6J4Y - chains N and b of the 26 polymer chains in the assembly; structure by electron microscopy, 4.30 A resolution (low resolution: residue-level contacts below are approximate; hydrogen-bond / salt-bridge calls are withheld).

== Chain N ==
Molecule: 198-nt DNA strand
Sequence (198 nucleotides; row label = number of the first residue in the row; numbers below 1 keep their minus sign (DG-125 is residue -125)):
  -125 GCTTACGTCA GTCTGGCCAT CTTTGTGTTT GGTGTGTTTG GGTGGTGGCC GTTTTCGTTG
   -65 TTTTTTTCTG TCTCGTGCCT GGTGTCTTGG GTGTAATCCC CTTGGCGGTT AAAACGCGGG
    -5 GGACAGCGCG TACGTGCGTT TAAGCGGTGC TAGAGCTGTC TACGACCAAT TGAGCGGCCT
    55 CGGCACCGGG ATTCTGAT
Unresolved in the structure: -125 to -55, -36 to -32

== Chain b ==
Protein: Histone H4
From: Homo sapiens
Reference sequence: P62805 (H4_HUMAN); residues 0-102 here correspond to UniProt positions 1-103 (UniProt number = residue number + 1)
Amino-acid sequence (106 residues; each row starts with the number of its first residue; numbers below 1 keep their minus sign (Gly-3 is residue -3)):
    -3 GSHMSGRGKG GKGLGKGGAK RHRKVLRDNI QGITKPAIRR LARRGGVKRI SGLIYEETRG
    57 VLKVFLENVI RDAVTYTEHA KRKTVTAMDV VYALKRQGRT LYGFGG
Unresolved in the structure: -3 to 22
Differences from the reference sequence: expression tag (-3 to -1)
Swiss-Prot annotation at these positions:
  - DNA-binding region: Lys16 to Lys20
  - modified residue: Ser1 (N-acetylserine), Arg3 (Asymmetric dimethylarginine), Lys5 (N6-(2-hydroxyisobutyryl)lysine), Lys8 (N6-(2-hydroxyisobutyryl)lysine), Lys12 (N6-(2-hydroxyisobutyryl)lysine), Lys16 (N6-(2-hydroxyisobutyryl)lysine), Lys20 (N6,N6,N6-trimethyllysine), Lys31 (N6-(2-hydroxyisobutyryl)lysine), Lys44 (N6-(2-hydroxyisobutyryl)lysine), Ser47 (Phosphoserine), Tyr51 (Phosphotyrosine), Lys59 (N6-(2-hydroxyisobutyryl)lysine), Lys77 (N6-(2-hydroxyisobutyryl)lysine), Lys79 (N6-(2-hydroxyisobutyryl)lysine), Thr80 (Phosphothreonine), Tyr88 (Phosphotyrosine), Lys91 (N6-(2-hydroxyisobutyryl)lysine)
  - cross-link (Glycyl lysine isopeptide (Lys-Gly)): Lys12 (interchain with G-Cter in SUMO2), Lys20 (interchain with G-Cter in SUMO2), Lys31 (interchain with G-Cter in SUMO2), Lys59 (interchain with G-Cter in SUMO2), Lys79 (interchain with G-Cter in SUMO2), Lys91 (interchain with G-Cter in SUMO2)

== Interface between chain N and chain b ==
Residue-residue contacts - 10 pairs, chain N then chain b:
  DC7(N) with Arg45(b); Ser47(b); Gly48(b)
  DG8(N) with Arg45(b); Ile46(b)
  DG27(N) with Lys79(b)
  DA28(N) with Arg78(b); Lys79(b); Thr80(b)
  DG29(N) with Arg78(b)
Other interface residues (no listed pair), chain b (8 interface residues in all): Lys77

== In short ==
The interface between chain N and chain b involves 5 residues on one side and 8 on the other. From UniProt: a
DNA-binding region on chain b.
Chain N is a 198-nt DNA strand and chain b is Histone H4 (Homo sapiens); the structure, RNA polymerase II
elongation complex bound with Elf1 and Spt4/5, stalled at SHL(-1) of the nucleosome ..., was determined by
electron microscopy, deposited together with 6IR9, 6J4W, 6J4X, 6J4Z, 6J50 and 6J51.
